2DXB - chains E and K of the 12 polymer chains in the assembly; structure by X-ray diffraction, 2.25 A resolution.

# Chain E (and K)
Protein: Thiocyanate hydrolase subunit beta
From: Thiobacillus thioparus
Notes: EC 3.5.5.8; chain K of this document is another copy of the same molecule, construct and numbering; everything in this record applies to it too
UniProtKB: O66186 (SCNB_THITI); residues 1-157 here correspond to UniProt positions 0-156 (UniProt number = residue number - 1)
Sequence (157 residues; each row starts with the number of its first residue):
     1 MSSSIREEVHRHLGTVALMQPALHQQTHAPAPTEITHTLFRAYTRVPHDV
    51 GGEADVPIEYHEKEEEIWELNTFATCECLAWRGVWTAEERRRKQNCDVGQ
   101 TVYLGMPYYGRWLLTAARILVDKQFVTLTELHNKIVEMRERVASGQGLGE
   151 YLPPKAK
Unresolved in the structure: 1-3, 155-157 (chain K: 1-2, 155-157)

# How chain E and chain K interact
Residue-residue contacts (26):
  Q20(E) with Q26(K); T27(K), hydrogen bond (side chain-backbone); H28(K)
  P21(E) with Q26(K); T27(K), hydrogen bond (backbone-backbone)
  A22(E) with H24(K); Q25(K); Q26(K); T27(K)
  L23(E) with L23(K); Q25(K), hydrogen bond (backbone-backbone); Y43(K)
  H24(E) with A22(K); L23(K); H24(K)
  Q25(E) with A22(K); L23(K), hydrogen bond (backbone-backbone)
  Q26(E) with Q20(K); P21(K); A22(K)
  T27(E) with Q20(K), hydrogen bond (backbone-side chain); P21(K), hydrogen bond (backbone-backbone); L23(K)
  H28(E) with Q20(K)
  Y43(E) with L23(K)
  T101(E) with M19(K)
Interface residues without a listed pair, chain E (12 interface residues in all): L39
Interface residues without a listed pair, chain K (12 interface residues in all): L39

# Overview
Chain E and chain K each contribute 12 residues to their interface, with 6 hydrogen bonds. Among the polar
pairs are Q20(E)-T27(K), P21(E)-T27(K) and L23(E)-Q25(K).
Both chains are Thiocyanate hydrolase subunit beta (Thiobacillus thioparus). Entry 2DXB (Recombinant
thiocyanate hydrolase comprising partially-modified cobalt centers) was determined by X-ray diffraction (same
publication as 2ZZD and 2DXC).
